PDB entry 8RGZ | electron microscopy, 3.27 A resolution | chains D and E of the 9 polymer chains in the assembly

== Chain D ==
Protein: HDIT101 Fab heavy chain
Organism: Homo sapiens
Notes: antibody fragment or engineered binder
Sequence (450 residues; numbered 22 to 471; the number before each row is that of its first residue):
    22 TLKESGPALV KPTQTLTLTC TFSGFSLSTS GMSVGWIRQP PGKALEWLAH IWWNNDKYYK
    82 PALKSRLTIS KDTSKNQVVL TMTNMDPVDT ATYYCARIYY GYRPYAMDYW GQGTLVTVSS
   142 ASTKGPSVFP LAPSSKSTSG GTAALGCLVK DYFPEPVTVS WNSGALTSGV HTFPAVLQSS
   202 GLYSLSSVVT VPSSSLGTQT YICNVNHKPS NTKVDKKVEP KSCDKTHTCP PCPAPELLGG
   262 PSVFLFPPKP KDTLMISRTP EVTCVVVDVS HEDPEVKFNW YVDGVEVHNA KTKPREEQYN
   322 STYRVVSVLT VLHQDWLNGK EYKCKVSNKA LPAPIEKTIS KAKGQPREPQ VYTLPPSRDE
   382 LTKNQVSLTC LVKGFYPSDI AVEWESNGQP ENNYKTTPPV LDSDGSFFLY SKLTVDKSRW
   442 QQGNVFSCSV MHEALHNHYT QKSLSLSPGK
Not modelled in the structure: 142-471
Disulfide bonds: Cys41-Cys116

== Chain E ==
Protein: HDIT101 Fab light chain
Organism: Homo sapiens
Notes: antibody fragment or engineered binder
Sequence (218 residues; numbered 21 to 238; the number before each row is that of its first residue):
    21 IVMTQTPLSL PVTPGEPASI SCRSSQSIVH SNGNTYLEWY LQKPGQSPQL LIYKVSNRFS
    81 GVPDRFSGSG SGTDFTLKIS RVEAEDVGVY YCFQGSHVPW SFGQGTKLEI KRTVAAPSVF
   141 IFPPSDEQLK SGTASVVCLL NNFYPREAKV QWKVDNALQS GNSQESVTEQ DSKDSTYSLS
   201 STLTLSKADY EKHKVYACEV THQGLSSPVT KSFNRGEC
Not modelled in the structure: 132-238
Disulfide bonds: Cys42-Cys112

== Interface between chain D and chain E ==
Residue-residue contacts - 42 pairs, chain D then chain E:
  Ile58(D) with Phe122(E), hydrophobic
  Gln60(D) with Gln62(E), hydrogen bond; Tyr111(E), hydrogen bond
  Lys64(D) with Tyr111(E), hydrogen bond (backbone-side chain)
  Ala65(D) with Tyr111(E); Gly123(E); Gln124(E)
  Leu66(D) with Tyr111(E), hydrophobic; Phe122(E), hydrophobic
  Glu67(D) with Phe122(E)
  Trp68(D) with Pro119(E), hydrophobic; Trp120(E); Phe122(E)
  His71(D) with Trp120(E)
  Tyr79(D) with Val118(E), hydrophobic
  Pro82(D) with Pro119(E), hydrophobic
  Tyr115(D) with Gln62(E), hydrogen bond; Gln66(E); Ser67(E)
  Ile119(D) with Trp120(E), hydrophobic
  Tyr121(D) with Glu58(E), hydrogen bond; Phe113(E); Gly115(E); Trp120(E), hydrophobic
  Arg124(D) with Tyr73(E)
  Pro125(D) with Tyr56(E); Glu58(E); Lys74(E)
  Tyr126(D) with Leu70(E), hydrophobic; Tyr73(E), hydrophobic; Phe79(E), hydrophobic
  Ala127(D) with Tyr60(E), hydrogen bond (backbone-side chain); Leu70(E)
  Met128(D) with Tyr60(E); Phe113(E), hydrophobic; Phe122(E), hydrophobic
  Asp129(D) with Leu70(E); Phe79(E)
  Trp131(D) with Tyr60(E), hydrophobic; Ser67(E); Pro68(E), hydrogen bond (side chain-backbone)
  Gly132(D) with Ser67(E)
Other interface residues (no listed pair), chain D (23 interface residues in all): Tyr80, Lys81

== Overview ==
Chain D and chain E form an interface of 23 and 20 residues respectively; the contacts include 7 hydrogen
bonds. Among the polar pairs are Gln60(D)-Gln62(E), Gln60(D)-Tyr111(E) and Lys64(D)-Tyr111(E).
Chain D is HDIT101 Fab heavy chain and chain E is HDIT101 Fab light chain, both from Homo sapiens; the
structure, Trimeric HSV-1F gB ectodomain in postfusion conformation with three bound HDIT101 Fab molecules,
was determined by electron microscopy (same publication as 8RH1).
